8D4A - chains A and C of the 5 polymer chains in the assembly; structure by electron microscopy, 2.74 A resolution.

[Chain A]
Protein: OrfB_Zn_ribbon domain-containing protein
Organism: Sulfuricurvum sp. PC08-66
Reference sequence: A0A0C2W1L1 (A0A0C2W1L1_9PROT); residue numbers follow UniProt; this construct covers 1-1232
Chain sequence (1232 residues; numbered 1 to 1232; the number before each row is that of its first residue):
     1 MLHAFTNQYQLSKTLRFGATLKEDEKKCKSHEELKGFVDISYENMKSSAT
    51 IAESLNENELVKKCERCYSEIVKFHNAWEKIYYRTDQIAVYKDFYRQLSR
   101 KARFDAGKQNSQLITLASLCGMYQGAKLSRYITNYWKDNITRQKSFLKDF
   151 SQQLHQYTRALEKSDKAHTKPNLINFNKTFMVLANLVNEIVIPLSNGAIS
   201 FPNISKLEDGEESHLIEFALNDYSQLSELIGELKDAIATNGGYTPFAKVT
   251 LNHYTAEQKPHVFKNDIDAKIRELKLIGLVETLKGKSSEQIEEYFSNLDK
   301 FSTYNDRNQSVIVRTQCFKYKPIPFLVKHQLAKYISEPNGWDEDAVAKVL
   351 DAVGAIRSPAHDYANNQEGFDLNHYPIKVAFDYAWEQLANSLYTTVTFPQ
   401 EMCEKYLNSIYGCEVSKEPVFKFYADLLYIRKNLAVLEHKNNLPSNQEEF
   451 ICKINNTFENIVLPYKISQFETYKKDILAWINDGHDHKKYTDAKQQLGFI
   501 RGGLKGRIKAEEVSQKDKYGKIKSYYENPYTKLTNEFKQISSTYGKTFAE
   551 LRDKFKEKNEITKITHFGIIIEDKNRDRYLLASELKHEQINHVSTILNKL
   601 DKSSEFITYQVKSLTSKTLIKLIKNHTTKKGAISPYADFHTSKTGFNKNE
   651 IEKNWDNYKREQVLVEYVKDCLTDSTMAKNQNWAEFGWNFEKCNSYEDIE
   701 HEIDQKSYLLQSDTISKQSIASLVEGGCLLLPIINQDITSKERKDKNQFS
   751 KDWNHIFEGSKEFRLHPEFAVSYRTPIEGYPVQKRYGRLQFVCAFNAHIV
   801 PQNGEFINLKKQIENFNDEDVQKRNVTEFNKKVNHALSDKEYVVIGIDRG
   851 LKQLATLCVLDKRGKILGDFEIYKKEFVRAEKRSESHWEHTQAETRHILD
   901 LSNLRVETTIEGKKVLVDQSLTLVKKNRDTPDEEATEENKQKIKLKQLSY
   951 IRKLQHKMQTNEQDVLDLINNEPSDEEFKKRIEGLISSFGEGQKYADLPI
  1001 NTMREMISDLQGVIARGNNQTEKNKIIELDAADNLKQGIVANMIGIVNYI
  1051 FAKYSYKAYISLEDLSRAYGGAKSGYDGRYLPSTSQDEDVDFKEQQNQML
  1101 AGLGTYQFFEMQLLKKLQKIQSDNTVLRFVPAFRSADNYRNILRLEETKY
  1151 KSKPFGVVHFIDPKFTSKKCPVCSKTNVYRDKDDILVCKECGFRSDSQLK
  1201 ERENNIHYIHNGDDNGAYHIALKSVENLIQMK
Disordered / not traced: 51-56, 509-527
Ion coordination: Mg2+ site 1: Asp848, Glu1063; Mg2+ site 2: Asp848, Asp1213 (shared with 1 residue of chain D); Zn2+: Cys1170, Cys1173, Cys1188, Cys1191
Reported in the primary citation:
  - catalytic residues: Asp848, Glu1063, Asp1213
  - binding site for the 11-nt DNA strand: Tyr465, Tyr1080
  - binding site for the 11-nt DNA strand: Tyr1069, Phe1092
  - mutagenesis - Y465A, Y1080A: decreased catalytic activity on dsDNA
  - mutagenesis - Y465A, Y1080A: unchanged catalytic activity on ssRNA
  - mutagenesis - Y465A, Y1080A: unchanged catalytic activity on ssDNA
  - mutagenesis - Y1069A, F1092A: abolished catalytic activity on ssRNase
  - mutagenesis - Y1069A, F1092A: abolished catalytic activity on dsDNase
  - mutagenesis - Y1069A: unchanged catalytic activity on ssDNase
  - mutagenesis - F1092A: abolished catalytic activity on ssDNase
  - mutagenesis - Y465A: decreased catalytic activity on supercoiled plasmid

[Chain C]
Molecule: 28-nt RNA strand
Sequence (28 nucleotides; each row starts with the number of its first residue; numbers below 1 keep their minus sign (A-2 is residue -2)):
    -2 AGCCUUCUUCAGGUGUUGCUUUAGAAAG

[Interface between chain A and chain C]
Residue-residue contacts - 108 pairs, chain A then chain C:
  Ser12(A) - A20(C)  base contact
  Arg103(A) - A23(C)  sugar contact
  Arg103(A) - A24(C)  salt bridge to the phosphate
  Arg103(A) - G25(C)  base contact
  Phe104(A) - A24(C)  base contact
  Tyr123(A) - A24(C)  hydrogen bond to the base
  Gln124(A) - A24(C)  base contact
  His168(A) - C7(C)  hydrogen bond to the sugar
  Lys170(A) - A8(C)  sugar contact
  Pro171(A) - A8(C)  phosphate contact
  Asn172(A) - G9(C)  phosphate contact
  Leu173(A) - G9(C)  hydrogen bond to the phosphate
  Asn252(A) - G21(C)  base contact
  Tyr254(A) - A22(C)  sugar contact
  Thr255(A) - A22(C)  base contact
  Glu257(A) - A23(C)  phosphate contact
  Gln258(A) - A22(C)  sugar contact
  Gln258(A) - A23(C)  phosphate contact
  Lys259(A) - A23(C)  hydrogen bond to the phosphate
  Lys259(A) - A24(C)  salt bridge to the phosphate
  Pro260(A) - A23(C)  base contact
  His261(A) - A23(C)  hydrogen bond to the base
  Val262(A) - A23(C)  hydrogen bond to the base
  Phe263(A) - A20(C)  phosphate contact
  Asp266(A) - U19(C)  phosphate contact
  Lys319(A) - U6(C)  phosphate contact
  Lys319(A) - C7(C)  salt bridge to the phosphate
  Ile356(A) - U6(C)  phosphate contact
  Ile356(A) - C7(C)  sugar contact
  Lys378(A) - U6(C)  salt bridge to the phosphate
  Asp382(A) - U5(C)  sugar contact
  Glu386(A) - U3(C)  hydrogen bond to the sugar
  Glu386(A) - C4(C)  sugar contact
  Tyr424(A) - C4(C)  sugar contact
  Leu428(A) - U3(C)  sugar contact
  Arg431(A) - U2(C)  hydrogen bond to the phosphate
  Arg431(A) - U3(C)  salt bridge to the phosphate
  Ala435(A) - C1(C)  sugar contact
  Ala435(A) - U2(C)  sugar contact
  His439(A) - C0(C)  hydrogen bond to the sugar
  His439(A) - C1(C)  hydrogen bond to the sugar
  Asn441(A) - C0(C)  hydrogen bond to the sugar
  Asn442(A) - G-1(C)  hydrogen bond to the base
  Arg501(A) - U3(C)  phosphate contact
  Arg501(A) - C4(C)  salt bridge to the phosphate
  Lys505(A) - C4(C)  phosphate contact
  Lys505(A) - U5(C)  salt bridge to the phosphate
  Lys546(A) - C16(C)  sugar contact
  Lys546(A) - U17(C)  sugar contact
  Glu550(A) - U18(C)  sugar contact
  Lys554(A) - U18(C)  hydrogen bond to the phosphate
  Lys554(A) - U19(C)  salt bridge to the phosphate
  Ser613(A) - G21(C)  hydrogen bond to the base
  Ser613(A) - A22(C)  base contact
  Leu614(A) - A22(C)  base contact
  Thr615(A) - G21(C)  hydrogen bond to the sugar
  Lys617(A) - A20(C)  salt bridge to the phosphate
  Lys617(A) - G21(C)  salt bridge to the phosphate
  Lys617(A) - A22(C)  salt bridge to the phosphate
  Thr618(A) - G21(C)  hydrogen bond to the sugar
  Thr618(A) - A22(C)  hydrogen bond to the phosphate
  Lys621(A) - A22(C)  salt bridge to the phosphate
  Lys621(A) - A23(C)  salt bridge to the phosphate
  Asn625(A) - A23(C)  hydrogen bond to the sugar
  Asn625(A) - A24(C)  hydrogen bond to the sugar
  Asn625(A) - G25(C)  phosphate contact
  Thr627(A) - A24(C)  hydrogen bond to the sugar
  Ile633(A) - A24(C)  base contact
  Pro635(A) - A24(C)  base contact
  Tyr636(A) - A23(C)  hydrogen bond to the phosphate
  Tyr636(A) - A24(C)  hydrogen bond to the phosphate
  Lys648(A) - G25(C)  salt bridge to the phosphate
  Glu652(A) - G25(C)  phosphate contact
  Gln681(A) - A22(C)  hydrogen bond to the base
  His766(A) - A20(C)  phosphate contact
  His766(A) - G21(C)  salt bridge to the phosphate
  Pro767(A) - G21(C)  base contact
  Glu768(A) - G21(C)  sugar contact
  Asn796(A) - A20(C)  base contact
  His798(A) - G21(C)  base contact
  Lys810(A) - A20(C)  salt bridge to the phosphate
  Ile813(A) - U18(C)  phosphate contact
  Asn817(A) - U17(C)  sugar contact
  Asn817(A) - U18(C)  hydrogen bond to the phosphate
  Arg952(A) - G12(C)  hydrogen bond to the sugar
  Arg952(A) - U13(C)  sugar contact
  Glu1028(A) - G10(C)  hydrogen bond to the sugar
  Glu1028(A) - U11(C)  sugar contact
  Leu1029(A) - U11(C)  hydrogen bond to the sugar
  Leu1029(A) - G12(C)  phosphate contact
  Ala1031(A) - G12(C)  sugar contact
  Ala1031(A) - U13(C)  phosphate contact
  Ala1032(A) - U13(C)  hydrogen bond to the phosphate
  Asp1033(A) - U13(C)  hydrogen bond to the phosphate
  Lys1036(A) - U14(C)  salt bridge to the phosphate
  Glu1094(A) - U13(C)  hydrogen bond to the sugar
  Glu1094(A) - U14(C)  sugar contact
  Asn1097(A) - U13(C)  hydrogen bond to the phosphate
  Asn1097(A) - U14(C)  phosphate contact
  Gln1107(A) - G15(C)  phosphate contact
  Phe1108(A) - U14(C)  phosphate contact
  Arg1134(A) - U17(C)  salt bridge to the phosphate
  Arg1134(A) - U18(C)  salt bridge to the phosphate
  Ser1135(A) - C16(C)  phosphate contact
  Ser1135(A) - U17(C)  phosphate contact
  Ala1136(A) - C16(C)  hydrogen bond to the phosphate
  Asp1137(A) - C16(C)  hydrogen bond to the phosphate
  Arg1140(A) - G15(C)  salt bridge to the phosphate
Other interface residues (no listed pair), chain A (91 interface residues in all): Asp105, Ala167, Thr169, Tyr320, Ser542, Asp553, Leu622, Lys624, His626, Ala632, Met677, Arg764, Phe816, Asp1030, Gly1102

[In short]
91 residues of chain A face 27 of chain C across their interface; the contacts include 33 hydrogen bonds and
20 salt bridges. Among the polar pairs are Tyr123(A)-A24(C), His261(A)-A23(C) and Val262(A)-A23(C). From the
paper: catalytic residues Asp848(A), Glu1063(A) and Asp1213(A); Y465A and Y1080A of chain A reduce catalytic
activity on dsDNA; 4 substitutions were tested in all.
Chain A is OrfB_Zn_ribbon domain-containing protein (Sulfuricurvum sp. PC08-66) and chain C is a 28-nt RNA
strand; the structure, Cas12a2 quaternary complex, was determined by electron microscopy (same publication as
8D49 and 8D4B).
